Entry 7UYO (X-ray diffraction, 1.65 A resolution); this record covers chains A and B of the 3 polymer chains in the assembly.

Chain A:
Name: reverse transcriptase
From: Moloney murine leukemia virus
Notes: fragment: N-terminal fragment
Reference sequence: Q8UN00 (Q8UN00_MLVMO); residues 24-278 here correspond to UniProt positions 683-937 (UniProt number = residue number + 659)
Amino-acid sequence (266 residues; row label = number of the first residue in the row):
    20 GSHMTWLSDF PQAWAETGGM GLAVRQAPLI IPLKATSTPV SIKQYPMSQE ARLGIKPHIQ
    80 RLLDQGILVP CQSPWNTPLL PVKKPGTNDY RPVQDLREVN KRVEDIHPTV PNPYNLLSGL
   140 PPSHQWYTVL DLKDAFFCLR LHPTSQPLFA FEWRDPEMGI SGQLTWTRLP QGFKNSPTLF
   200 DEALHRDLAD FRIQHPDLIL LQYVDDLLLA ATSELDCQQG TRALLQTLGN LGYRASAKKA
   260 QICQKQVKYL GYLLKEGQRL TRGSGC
Not modelled in the structure: 20-23, 101-108, 279-285
Sequence notes: expression tag (20-23, 279-285); conflict Asn249 (Asp908 in Q8UN00)
Reported in the primary citation:
  - binding site for the 8-nt DNA strand (chain B): Arg116

Chain B:
Molecule: 8-nt DNA strand
Sequence (8 nucleotides; each row starts with the number of its first residue):
     1 CTTXXXXX
Modified residues: JSP ((1R)-1-(4-amino-1-methyl-2-oxo-1,2-dihydropyrimidin-5-yl)-1,4-anhydro-2-deoxy-5-O-phosphono-D-erythro-pentitol) at position 4, JSP ((1R)-1-(4-amino-1-methyl-2-oxo-1,2-dihydropyrimidin-5-yl)-1,4-anhydro-2-deoxy-5-O-phosphono-D-erythro-pentitol) at position 5, 1WA (2-amino-8-(2-deoxy-5-O-phosphono-beta-D-erythro-pentofuranosyl)-4-hydroxy-1H-imidazo[1,2-a][1,3,5]triazine-5,8-diium) at position 6, IGU (2'-deoxyisoguanine-5'-monophosphate) at position 7, 1W5 ((1R)-1-(6-amino-2-hydroxy-5-nitropyridin-3-yl)-1,4-anhydro-2-deoxy-5-O-phosphono-D-erythro-pentitol) at position 8

How chain A and chain B interact:
Pairs across the interface (6):
  Tyr64(A) - DC1(B)  sugar contact
  Tyr64(A) - DT2(B)  sugar contact
  Leu99(A) - DC1(B)  base contact
  Arg116(A) - DT2(B)  hydrogen bond to the base
  Arg116(A) - DT3(B)  hydrogen bond to the sugar
  Lys120(A) - JSP_4(B)  salt bridge to the phosphate

Summary:
The chain A/chain B interface involves 4 residues from each chain, with 2 hydrogen bonds and 1 salt bridge.
Polar contacts include Arg116(A)-DT2(B), Arg116(A)-DT3(B) and Lys120(A)-JSP_4(B). From the paper: a binding
site for the 8-nt DNA strand (chain B) at Arg116(A).
Chain A is reverse transcriptase (Moloney murine leukemia virus) and chain B is an 8-nt DNA strand; the
structure, Crystal structure of B-form alien DNA 5'-CTTSSPBZPSZBBAAG in a host-guest complex with the
N-terminal fragment of ..., was determined by X-ray diffraction, deposited together with 7UYN and 7UYP.
